Entry 7W13 (X-ray diffraction, 1.65 A resolution); this record covers chain A.

== Chain A ==
Molecule: Alginate lyase
From: Neopyropia yezoensis
Reference sequence: D2KX85 (D2KX85_PYRYE); residues 1-241 here = UniProt positions 1-241
Chain sequence (241 residues; row label = number of the first residue in the row):
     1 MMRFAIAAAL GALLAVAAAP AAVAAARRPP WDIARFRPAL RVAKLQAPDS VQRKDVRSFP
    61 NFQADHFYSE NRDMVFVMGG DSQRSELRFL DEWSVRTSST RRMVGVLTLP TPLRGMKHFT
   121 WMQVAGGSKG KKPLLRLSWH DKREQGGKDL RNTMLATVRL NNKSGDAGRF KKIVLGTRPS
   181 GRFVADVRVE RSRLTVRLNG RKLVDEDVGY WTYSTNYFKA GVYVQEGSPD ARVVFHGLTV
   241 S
Unresolved in the structure: 1-26, 146-149
Sequence notes: engineered mutation Ala125 (His in D2KX85)
Residues lining bound ligands: beta-D-mannopyranuronic acid (BEM): His118, Lys132, Pro133, Arg136, His140, Arg143, Leu155, Thr157, Arg159, Phe170, Lys172, Tyr223, Gln225
Reported in the primary citation:
  - specificity-determining residues: Thr108 to Lys117, Arg159 to Phe170
  - binding site for beta-D-mannopyranuronic acid: Arg136, Arg143, Arg159, Lys172, Tyr223

== Overview ==
Ligands of chain A: beta-D-mannopyranuronic acid. The paper reports a binding site for beta-D-mannopyranuronic
acid at Arg136, Arg143 and Arg159 among others; specificity determinants Thr108 and Arg159.
Chain A is Alginate lyase (Neopyropia yezoensis); the structure, Complex structure of alginate lyase PyAly
with M8, was determined by X-ray diffraction, deposited together with 7W12, 7W16 and 7W18.
